PDB entry 3RA7 | X-ray diffraction, 2.80 A resolution | chains L and H

Chain L:
Molecule: Fab fragment, light chain
Organism: Mus musculus
Notes: antibody fragment or engineered binder
Chain sequence (214 residues; each row starts with the number of its first residue):
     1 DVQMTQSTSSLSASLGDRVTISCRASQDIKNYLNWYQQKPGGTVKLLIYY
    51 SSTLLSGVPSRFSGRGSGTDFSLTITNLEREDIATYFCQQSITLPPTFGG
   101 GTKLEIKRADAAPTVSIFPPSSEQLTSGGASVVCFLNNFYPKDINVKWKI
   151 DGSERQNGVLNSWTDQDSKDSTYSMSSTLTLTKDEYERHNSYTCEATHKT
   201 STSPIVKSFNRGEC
Disordered / not traced: 212-214
Cystine bridges: Cys-23/Cys-88, Cys-134/Cys-194
Small-molecule neighbours: digoxigenin (DOG): Asn-34, Tyr-36, Gln-89, Ser-91, Leu-94, Pro-96

Chain H:
Molecule: Fab fragment, heavy chain
Organism: Mus musculus
Notes: antibody fragment or engineered binder
Chain sequence (228 residues; numbered 1 to 228; the number before each row is that of its first residue):
     1 EVQLVESGGGLVKPGGSLKLSCAVSGFTFSDYAMSWIRQTPENRLEWVAS
    51 INIGATYAYYPDSVKGRFTISRDNAKNTLFLQMSSLGSEDTAMYYCARPG
   101 SPYEYDKAYYSMAYWGPGTSVTVSSAKTTPPSVYPLAPGSAAQTNSMVTL
   151 GCLVKGYFPEPVTVTWNSGSLSSGVHTFPAVLQSDLYTLSSSVTVPSSPR
   201 PSETVTCNVAHPASSTKVDKKIVPRDCG
Disordered / not traced: 226-228
Cystine bridges: Cys-22/Cys-96, Cys-152/Cys-207
Small-molecule neighbours: digoxigenin (DOG): Ala-33, Ser-35, Trp-47, Ser-50, Asn-52, Tyr-57, Pro-99, Tyr-109, Tyr-110, Ser-111, Met-112

Chain L / chain H interface:
Contacting residue pairs (67):
  Tyr-32(L) with Tyr-110(H), hydrophobic
  Asn-34(L) with Tyr-110(H), hydrogen bond (side chain-backbone); Ser-111(H)
  Tyr-36(L) with Met-112(H); Trp-115(H), hydrophobic
  Gln-38(L) with Gln-39(H), hydrogen bond; Tyr-95(H)
  Thr-43(L) with Trp-115(H); Gly-116(H); Pro-117(H)
  Val-44(L) with Trp-115(H)
  Leu-46(L) with Ser-111(H); Met-112(H); Ala-113(H), hydrophobic
  Tyr-49(L) with Lys-107(H); Ala-108(H), hydrophobic; Ser-111(H)
  Tyr-50(L) with Lys-107(H)
  Phe-87(L) with Gln-39(H); Asn-43(H); Leu-45(H), hydrophobic
  Gln-89(L) with Trp-47(H)
  Ser-91(L) with Tyr-110(H), hydrogen bond (side chain-backbone)
  Leu-94(L) with Tyr-59(H)
  Pro-95(L) with Tyr-59(H)
  Pro-96(L) with Trp-47(H), hydrophobic
  Phe-98(L) with Leu-45(H); Trp-47(H), hydrophobic; Trp-115(H), hydrophobic
  Ser-116(L) with Thr-149(H)
  Phe-118(L) with Leu-136(H); Ala-137(H); Pro-138(H); Thr-149(H)
  Pro-119(L) with Ala-137(H)
  Ser-121(L) with Tyr-134(H); Pro-135(H)
  Glu-123(L) with Pro-135(H); Lys-220(H), salt bridge
  Gln-124(L) with Tyr-134(H); Lys-155(H)
  Ser-131(L) with Leu-153(H); Lys-155(H)
  Val-133(L) with Ser-190(H)
  Phe-135(L) with Leu-136(H), hydrophobic; Thr-149(H); Phe-178(H), hydrophobic; Ser-190(H); Ser-191(H); Ser-192(H)
  Asn-137(L) with His-176(H); Phe-178(H); Ser-192(H), hydrogen bond
  Asn-138(L) with His-176(H), hydrogen bond
  Leu-160(L) with Val-181(H), hydrophobic; Gln-183(H)
  Asn-161(L) with Val-181(H)
  Ser-162(L) with Phe-178(H); Pro-179(H), hydrogen bond (side chain-backbone)
  Trp-163(L) with Pro-179(H)
  Thr-164(L) with Thr-177(H); Phe-178(H)
  Ser-174(L) with His-176(H), hydrogen bond; Phe-178(H)
  Met-175(L) with Phe-178(H)
  Ser-176(L) with Phe-178(H)
  Phe-209(L) with Gly-139(H)
Also at the interface, not in a pair above, chain L (42 interface residues in all): Leu-55, Gly-100, Ser-127, Asp-167, Lys-169, Thr-180
Also at the interface, not in a pair above, chain H (40 interface residues in all): Ile-37, Glu-46, Pro-61, Leu-150, Gly-151, Ser-173

Overview:
42 residues of chain L face 40 of chain H across their interface; the contacts include 7 hydrogen bonds and 1
salt bridge. Polar pairs include Glu-123(L)/Lys-220(H), Asn-34(L)/Tyr-110(H) and Gln-38(L)/Gln-39(H).
Digoxigenin is bound between chain L and chain H.
Here chain L is Fab fragment, light chain and chain H is Fab fragment, heavy chain, both from Mus musculus.
Entry 3RA7 (Bispecific digoxigenin binding antibodies for targeted payload delivery) was determined by X-ray
diffraction.
